PDB entry 2HZR | X-ray diffraction, 1.80 A resolution | chain A

[Chain A]
Molecule: Apolipoprotein D
Source organism: Homo sapiens
UniProtKB: P05090 (APOD_HUMAN); residues 3-169 here correspond to UniProt positions 23-189 (UniProt number = residue number + 20)
Chain sequence (174 residues; each row starts with the number of its first residue):
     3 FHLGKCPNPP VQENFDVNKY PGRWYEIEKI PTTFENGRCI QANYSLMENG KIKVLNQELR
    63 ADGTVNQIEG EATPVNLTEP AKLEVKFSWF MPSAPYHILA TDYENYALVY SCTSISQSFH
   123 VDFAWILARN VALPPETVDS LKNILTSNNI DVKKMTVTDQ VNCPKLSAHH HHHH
Not modelled in the structure: 35-38, 51, 169-176
Differences from the reference sequence: engineered mutation Pro23 (Leu43 in P05090), His99 (Trp119 in P05090), Ser116 (Cys136 in P05090), Ser118 (Ile138 in P05090), Ser120 (Leu140 in P05090), Val133 (Pro153 in P05090), Ala134 (Asn154 in P05090); modified residue (49, 93, 157); expression tag (170-176)
Modified positions: Mse49 (selenomethionine; parent Met); Mse93 (selenomethionine; parent Met); Mse157 (selenomethionine; parent Met)
Disulfides: Cys8-Cys114, Cys41-Cys165
Swiss-Prot annotation at these positions:
  - glycosylation (N-linked (GlcNAc...) asparagine): Asn45 (complex), Asn78 (complex)

[Overview]
Chain A is Apolipoprotein D (Homo sapiens); the structure, Crystal structure of human apolipoprotein D (ApoD),
was determined by X-ray diffraction (same publication as 2HZQ).
